4KGK - chains B and C of the 4 polymer chains in the assembly; structure by X-ray diffraction, 2.95 A resolution.

# Chain B (and C)
Molecule: Thg1-like uncharacterized protein
Source organism: Bacillus thuringiensis
Notes: chain C of this document is another copy of the same molecule, construct and numbering; everything in this record applies to it too
UniProtKB: Q3F0V8 (Q3F0V8_BACTI); residues 1-245 here = UniProt positions 1-245
Chain sequence (245 residues; numbered 1 to 245; the number before each row is that of its first residue):
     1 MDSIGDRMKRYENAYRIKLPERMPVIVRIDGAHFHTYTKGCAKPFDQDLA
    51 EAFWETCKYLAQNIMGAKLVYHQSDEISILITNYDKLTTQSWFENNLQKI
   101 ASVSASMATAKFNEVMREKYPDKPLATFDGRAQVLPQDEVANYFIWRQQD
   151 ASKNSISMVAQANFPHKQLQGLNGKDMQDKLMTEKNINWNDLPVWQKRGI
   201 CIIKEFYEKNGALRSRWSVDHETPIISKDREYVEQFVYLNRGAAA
Disordered / not traced: 1, 119-123, 164-171, 182-186, 211-212, 240-245 (chain C: 1-2, 166-189, 208-212, 240-245)
Metal / ion sites: Mg2+ site 1: Asp30, Gly31, Asp75 (together with GTP); Mg2+ site 2: Asp30, Asp75 (together with GTP)
Small-molecule neighbours:
  - GTP (guanosine-5'-triphosphate), molecule 1: Asp2, Gly5, Asp6, Lys9, Glu12, Arg16, Lys99
  - GTP, molecule 2: Arg28, Asp30, Arg131, Trp146, Arg147
  - GTP, molecule 3: Asp30, Gly31, Ala32, His33, Phe34, His35, Thr38, Cys41, Ala42, Lys43, Pro44, Phe45, Asp46, Leu49, Ser74, Asp75
From the paper describing this entry:
  - catalytic residues: Asp30, Asp75, Glu76
  - binding site for GTP: Asp6, Arg16, Arg28, His35, Thr38, Ala42, Asp46, Ser74, Lys99, Arg131
  - self-association interface (contacts with another copy of this molecule); pairs are residue here / residue on that copy: Glu12-Arg28 (salt bridge), Glu12-Arg131 (salt bridge)
  - mutagenesis - K43A: unchanged catalytic activity on GTP
  - mutagenesis - M158A, M158N (10-fold): increased catalytic activity on GTP
  - mutagenesis - D75A: decreased catalytic activity
  - specificity-determining residues: Lys43
  - mutagenesis - M158A: unchanged catalytic activity

# Interface between chain B and chain C
Contacting residue pairs - 13 pairs, chain B then chain C:
  Tyr15(B) with Tyr15(C), hydrogen bond
  Pro20(B) with Val134(C), hydrophobic
  Arg22(B) with Pro136(C); Asp138(C), salt bridge; Glu139(C)
  Met23(B) with Met23(C), hydrophobic; Pro136(C)
  Val134(B) with Pro20(C), hydrophobic
  Leu135(B) with Met23(C)
  Pro136(B) with Arg22(C); Met23(C)
  Asp138(B) with Arg22(C), salt bridge
  Glu139(B) with Arg22(C)
Also at the interface, not in a pair above, chain B (11 interface residues in all): Glu21, Gln137
Also at the interface, not in a pair above, chain C (10 interface residues in all): Glu21, Gln137

# In short
11 residues of chain B and 10 residues of chain C are in contact, with 1 hydrogen bond and 2 salt bridges.
Polar pairs include Arg22(B)-Asp138(C) and Tyr15(B)-Tyr15(C). From the paper: catalytic residues Asp30(B),
Asp75(B) and Glu76(B); M158A and M158N of chain B increase catalytic activity on GTP; 4 substitutions were
tested in all.
Both chains are Thg1-like uncharacterized protein (Bacillus thuringiensis). Entry 4KGK (Bacterial tRNA(HIS)
Guanylyltransferase (Thg1)-Like Protein in complex with GTP) was determined by X-ray diffraction, deposited
together with 4KGM.
